PDB entry 9DBE | electron microscopy, 2.40 A resolution | chain A

# Chain A
Molecule: FCoV-23 S long domain 0 in swung-out conformation (local refinement)
From: Feline coronavirus
Amino-acid sequence (1473 residues; row label = number of the first residue in the row; numbers below 1 keep their minus sign (Met-13 is residue -13)):
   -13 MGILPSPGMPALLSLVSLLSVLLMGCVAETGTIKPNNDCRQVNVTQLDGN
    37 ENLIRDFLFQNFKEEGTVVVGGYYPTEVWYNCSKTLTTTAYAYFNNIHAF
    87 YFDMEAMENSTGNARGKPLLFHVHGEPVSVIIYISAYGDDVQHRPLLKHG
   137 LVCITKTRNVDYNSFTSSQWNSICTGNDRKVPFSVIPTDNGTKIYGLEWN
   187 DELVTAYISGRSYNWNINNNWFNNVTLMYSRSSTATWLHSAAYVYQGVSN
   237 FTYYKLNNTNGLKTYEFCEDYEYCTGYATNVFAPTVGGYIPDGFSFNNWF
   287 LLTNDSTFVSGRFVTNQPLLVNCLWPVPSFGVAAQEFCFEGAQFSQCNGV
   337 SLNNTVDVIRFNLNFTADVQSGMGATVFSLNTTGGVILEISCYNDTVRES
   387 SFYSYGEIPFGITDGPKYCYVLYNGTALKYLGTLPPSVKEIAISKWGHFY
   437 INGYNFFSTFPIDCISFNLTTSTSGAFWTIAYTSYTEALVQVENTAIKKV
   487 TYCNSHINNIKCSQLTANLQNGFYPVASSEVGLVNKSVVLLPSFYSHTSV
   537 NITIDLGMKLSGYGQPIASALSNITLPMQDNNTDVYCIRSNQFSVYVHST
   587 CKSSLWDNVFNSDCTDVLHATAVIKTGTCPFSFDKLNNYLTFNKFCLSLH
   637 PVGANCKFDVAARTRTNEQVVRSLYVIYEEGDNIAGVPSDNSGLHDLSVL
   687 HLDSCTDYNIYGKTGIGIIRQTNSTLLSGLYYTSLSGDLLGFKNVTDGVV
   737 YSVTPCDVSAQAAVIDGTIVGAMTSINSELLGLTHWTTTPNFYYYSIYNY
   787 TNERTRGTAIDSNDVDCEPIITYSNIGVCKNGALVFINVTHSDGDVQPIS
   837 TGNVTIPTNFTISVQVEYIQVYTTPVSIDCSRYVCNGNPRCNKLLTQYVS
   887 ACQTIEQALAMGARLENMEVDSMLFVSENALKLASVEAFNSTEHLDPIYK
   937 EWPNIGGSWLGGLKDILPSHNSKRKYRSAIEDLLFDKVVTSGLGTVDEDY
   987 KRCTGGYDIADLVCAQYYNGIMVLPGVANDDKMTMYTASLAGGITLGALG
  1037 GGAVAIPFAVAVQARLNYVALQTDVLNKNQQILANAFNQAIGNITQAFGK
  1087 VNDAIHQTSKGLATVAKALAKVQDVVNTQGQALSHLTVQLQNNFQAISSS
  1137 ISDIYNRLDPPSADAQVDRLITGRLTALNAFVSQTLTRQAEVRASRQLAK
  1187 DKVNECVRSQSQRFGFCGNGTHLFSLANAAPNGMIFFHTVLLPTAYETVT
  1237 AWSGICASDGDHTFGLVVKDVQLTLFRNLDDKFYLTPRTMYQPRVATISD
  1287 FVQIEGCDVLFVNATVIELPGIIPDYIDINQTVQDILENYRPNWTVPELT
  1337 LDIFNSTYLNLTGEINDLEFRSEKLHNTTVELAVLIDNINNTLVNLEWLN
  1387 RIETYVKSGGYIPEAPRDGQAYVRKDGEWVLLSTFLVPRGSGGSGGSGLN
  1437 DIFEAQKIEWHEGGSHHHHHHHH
Unresolved in the structure: -13 to 17, 263-1459
Disulfide bonds: Cys25-Cys68, Cys139-Cys160, Cys254-Cys260
Covalently attached groups: glycan linked to Asn29, Asn95; N-acetylglucosamine (NAG) linked to Asn67, Asn176, Asn210, Asn236, Asn243

# Summary
Covalently linked N-acetylglucosamine: at Asn67, Asn176, Asn210, Asn236 and Asn243.
Chain A is FCoV-23 S long domain 0 in swung-out conformation (local refinement) (Feline coronavirus); the
structure, Molecular basis of pathogenicity of the recently emerged FCoV-23 coronavirus. FCoV-23 S long domain
0 in ..., was determined by electron microscopy (same publication as 9DAZ, 9DB0, 9DB1, 9DB3 and 9DBZ).
